PDB entry 8PIB | electron microscopy, 2.60 A resolution | chains P and A of the 9 polymer chains in the assembly

== Chain P ==
Name: Transcription antitermination protein RfaH
Source organism: Escherichia coli
UniProtKB: P0AFW0 (RFAH_ECOLI); residues 1-162 here = UniProt positions 1-162
Sequence (164 residues; numbered -1 to 162; the number before each row is that of its first residue; numbers below 1 keep their minus sign (Gly-1 is residue -1)):
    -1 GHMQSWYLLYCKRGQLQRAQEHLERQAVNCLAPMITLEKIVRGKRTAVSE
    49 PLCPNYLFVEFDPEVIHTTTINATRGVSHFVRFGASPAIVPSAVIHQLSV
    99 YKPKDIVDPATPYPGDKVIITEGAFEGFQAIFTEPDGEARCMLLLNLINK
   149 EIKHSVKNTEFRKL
Not modelled in the structure: -1 to 0, 102-119, 154-162
Construct notes: expression tag (-1 to 0); engineered mutation Cys51 (Phe in P0AFW0), Cys139 (Ser in P0AFW0)
Disulfides: Cys51-Cys139
What the authors report for this chain:
  - binding site for non-template DNA (chain A): Tyr8
  - binding site for template DNA: Arg11, Arg40
  - conformationally variable residues (order/disorder transition): Ile117 to Ala122, Lys148 to Lys155 (from molecular simulation)

== Chain A ==
Molecule: non-template DNA
Sequence (40 nucleotides; each row starts with the number of its first residue):
     1 CACCACCACGCGGGCGGTAGCGTGCTTTTTTCGATCTTCC

== Interface between chain P and chain A ==
Contacting residue pairs - 19 pairs, chain P then chain A:
  Tyr8(P) - DG12(A)  hydrogen bond to the phosphate
  Lys10(P) - DG16(A)  hydrogen bond to the base
  Lys10(P) - DG17(A)  base contact
  Arg16(P) - DG17(A)  base contact
  His20(P) - DT18(A)  hydrogen bond to the base
  Arg23(P) - DT18(A)  base contact
  Gln24(P) - DT18(A)  base contact
  Thr68(P) - DT18(A)  sugar contact
  Thr68(P) - DA19(A)  phosphate contact
  Asn70(P) - DG17(A)  hydrogen bond to the base
  Ala71(P) - DG17(A)  sugar contact
  Ala71(P) - DT18(A)  phosphate contact
  Ala71(P) - DA19(A)  sugar contact
  Thr72(P) - DG17(A)  hydrogen bond to the base
  Thr72(P) - DT18(A)  base contact
  Arg73(P) - DG17(A)  base contact
  Arg73(P) - DT18(A)  salt bridge to the phosphate
  Gly74(P) - DG17(A)  hydrogen bond to the base
  Val75(P) - DG17(A)  hydrogen bond to the base
Interface residues without a listed pair, chain A (6 interface residues in all): DG13

== Overview ==
13 residues of chain P and 6 residues of chain A are in contact; the contacts include 7 hydrogen bonds and 1
salt bridge. Polar pairs include Lys10(P)-DG16(A), His20(P)-DT18(A) and Asn70(P)-DG17(A). From the paper: a
binding site for template DNA at Arg11(P) and Arg40(P); a binding site for non-template DNA (chain A) at
Tyr8(P).
Here chain P is Transcription antitermination protein RfaH (Escherichia coli) and chain A is non-template DNA.
Entry 8PIB (autoinhibited RfaH bound to E. coli transcription complex paused at ops site (encounter complex))
was determined by electron microscopy together with 8PEN, 8PFG, 8PFJ, 8PH9, 8PHK, 8PID, 8PIL and 8PIM from the
same study.
